PDB entry 2C5X | X-ray diffraction, 2.90 A resolution | chains A and B

Chain A:
Protein: Cell division protein kinase 2
From: Homo sapiens
Notes: EC 2.7.1.37
Reference sequence: P24941 (CDK2_HUMAN); numbering as in UniProt (aligned over 1-298)
Chain sequence (298 residues; each row starts with the number of its first residue):
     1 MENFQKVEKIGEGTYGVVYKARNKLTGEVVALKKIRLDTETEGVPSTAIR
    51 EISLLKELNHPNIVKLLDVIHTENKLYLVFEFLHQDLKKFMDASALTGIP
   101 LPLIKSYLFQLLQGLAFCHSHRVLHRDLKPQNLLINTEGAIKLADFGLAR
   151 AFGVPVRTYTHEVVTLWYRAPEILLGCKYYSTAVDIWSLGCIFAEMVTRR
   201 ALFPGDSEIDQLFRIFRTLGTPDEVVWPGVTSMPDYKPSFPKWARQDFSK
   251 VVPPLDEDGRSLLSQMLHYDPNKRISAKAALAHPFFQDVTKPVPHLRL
Unresolved in the structure: 297-298
Small-molecule neighbours: MTW (hydroxy(oxo)(3-{[(2Z)-4-[3-(1H-1,2,4-triazol-1-ylmethyl)phenyl]pyrimidin-2(5h)-ylidene]amino}phenyl)ammonium): I10, E12, G13, V18, A31, K33, E51, F80, E81, F82, L83, H84, Q85, D86, K89, Q131, N132, L134, D145
Curated features (UniProtKB/Swiss-Prot):
  - active site: D127 (Proton acceptor)
  - binding site (ATP): I10 to V18, K33, E81 to L83, D86, K129 to N132, D145
  - binding site (Mg(2+)): N132, D145
  - site (CDK7 binding): K9, K88, K89, L166
  - modified residue: M1 (N-acetylmethionine), K6 (N6-acetyllysine), T14 (Phosphothreonine), Y15 (Phosphotyrosine), Y19 (Phosphotyrosine), T160 (Phosphothreonine)
  - natural variant: P45 (P45L: In a glioblastoma multiforme sample)
  - mutagenesis: K9 (K9F: Reduced phosphorylation by CAK), T14 (T14A: 2-fold increase in activity), Y15 (Y15F: 2-fold increase in activity), K88 to K89 (Reduced phosphorylation by CAK), T160 (T160A: Abolishes activity), L166 (L166R: Reduced phosphorylation by CAK and reduced kinase activity)
From the paper describing this entry:
  - binding site for MTW: D145
  - conformationally variable residues (loop rearrangement, side-chain flip): I10 to Y15, K33, E51, V64, D145, L148
  - catalytic residues: K33

Chain B:
Protein: Cyclin A2
From: Homo sapiens
Reference sequence: P20248 (CCNA2_HUMAN); numbering as in UniProt (aligned over 174-432)
Chain sequence (259 residues; row label = number of the first residue in the row):
   174 EVPDYHEDIHTYLREMEVKCKPKVGYMKKQPDITNSMRAILVDWLVEVGE
   224 EYKLQNETLHLAVNYIDRFLSSMSVLRGKLQLVGTAAMLLASKFEEIYPP
   274 EVAEFVYITDDTYTKKQVLRMEHLVLKVLTFDLAAPTVNQFLTQYFLHQQ
   324 PANCKVESLAMFLGELSLIDADPYLKYLPSVIAGAAFHLALYTVTGQSWP
   374 ESLIRKTGYTLESLKPCLMDLHQTYLKAPQHAQQSIREKYKNSKYHGVSL
   424 LNPPETLNL
Unresolved in the structure: 174

How chain A and chain B interact:
Pairs across the interface - 57 pairs, chain A then chain B:
  T39(A) - K289(B)
  E40(A) - K288(B)
  T41(A) - V275(B)
  E42(A) - K266(B)  hydrogen bond (backbone-side chain)
  E42(A) - E274(B)
  E42(A) - V275(B)
  G43(A) - K266(B)
  G43(A) - L292(B)
  G43(A) - E295(B)
  V44(A) - K266(B)  hydrogen bond (backbone-side chain)
  V44(A) - E295(B)  hydrogen bond (backbone-side chain)
  V44(A) - L299(B)  hydrophobic
  S46(A) - K266(B)
  I49(A) - L299(B)  hydrophobic
  I49(A) - L306(B)  hydrophobic
  R50(A) - K266(B)
  R50(A) - F267(B)  hydrogen bond (side chain-backbone)
  R50(A) - E269(B)  hydrogen bond (side chain-backbone)
  I52(A) - F304(B)  hydrophobic
  S53(A) - F267(B)
  S53(A) - F304(B)
  S53(A) - L306(B)
  K56(A) - D305(B)
  E57(A) - Y185(B)  hydrogen bond
  E57(A) - M189(B)
  E57(A) - A307(B)
  H71(A) - H296(B)  hydrogen bond
  T72(A) - H296(B)
  A116(A) - Y178(B)
  H119(A) - Y178(B)
  H119(A) - I182(B)
  S120(A) - Y178(B)
  S120(A) - D181(B)
  S120(A) - I182(B)
  H121(A) - Y185(B)
  R122(A) - I182(B)
  R122(A) - Y185(B)
  R122(A) - A307(B)  hydrogen bond (side chain-backbone)
  R150(A) - E268(B)  salt bridge
  A151(A) - F267(B)  hydrophobic
  F152(A) - I182(B)  hydrophobic
  G153(A) - Q313(B)
  G153(A) - Q317(B)
  V154(A) - N312(B)
  V154(A) - Q313(B)
  P155(A) - T316(B)
  R157(A) - Q228(B)
  R157(A) - I270(B)
  Y159(A) - I270(B)  hydrophobic
  T182(A) - V175(B)
  S276(A) - D177(B)  hydrogen bond
  S276(A) - Y178(B)
  A277(A) - Y178(B)  hydrogen bond (backbone-side chain)
  K278(A) - D177(B)
  K278(A) - Y178(B)  hydrogen bond (backbone-side chain)
  K278(A) - D181(B)  salt bridge
  A279(A) - D177(B)
Interface residues without a listed pair, chain A (37 interface residues in all): L54, E73, T158, N272
Interface residues without a listed pair, chain B (32 interface residues in all): L186, E230, R293

Summary:
The interface between chain A and chain B involves 37 residues on one side and 32 on the other, with 11
hydrogen bonds and 2 salt bridges. Among the polar pairs are R150(A)-E268(B), K278(A)-D181(B) and
E42(A)-K266(B). Ligands of chain A: compound MTW. The paper reports the catalytic residue K33(A); a binding
site for MTW at D145(A).
Here chain A is Cell division protein kinase 2 and chain B is Cyclin A2, both from Homo sapiens. Entry 2C5X
(Differential Binding Of Inhibitors To Active And Inactive Cdk2 Provides Insights For Drug Design) was
determined by X-ray diffraction (same publication as 2C5N, 2C5O, 2C5V and 2C5Y).
